PDB entry 7D2N | X-ray diffraction, 1.60 A resolution | chains A and E of the 6 polymer chains in the assembly

# Chain A
Name: Endoribonuclease MazF
From: Deinococcus radiodurans
Notes: EC 3.1.27.-
UniProtKB: A0A6G9BVQ8 (A0A6G9BVQ8_DEIRD); residue numbers follow UniProt; this construct covers 1-117
Chain sequence (117 residues; each row starts with the number of its first residue):
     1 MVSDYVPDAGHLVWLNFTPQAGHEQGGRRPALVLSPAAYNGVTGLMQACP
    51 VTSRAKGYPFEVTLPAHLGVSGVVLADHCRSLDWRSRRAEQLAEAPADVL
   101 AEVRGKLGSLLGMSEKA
Disordered / not traced: 1-4, 23-25, 115-117

# Chain E
Name: AbrB/MazE/SpoVT family DNA-binding domain-containing protein
From: Deinococcus radiodurans
UniProtKB: A0A6G9BVE7 (A0A6G9BVE7_DEIRD); numbering as in UniProt (aligned over 1-80)
Chain sequence (80 residues; numbered 1 to 80; the number before each row is that of its first residue):
     1 MTSQIQKWGNSLALRIPKALAQQVGLTQSSEVELLLQDGQIVIRPVPARQ
    51 YDLAALLAEMTPENLHGETDWGALEGREEW
Disordered / not traced: 1-50

# How chain A and chain E interact
Pairs across the interface - 56 pairs, chain A then chain E:
  L15(A) - W71(E)  hydrophobic
  F17(A) - D70(E)
  F17(A) - W71(E)
  F17(A) - G72(E)
  T18(A) - G72(E)
  T18(A) - A73(E)  hydrogen bond (backbone-backbone)
  T18(A) - E75(E)
  Q20(A) - A73(E)
  R29(A) - T69(E)
  R29(A) - D70(E)  hydrogen bond (side chain-backbone)
  R29(A) - W71(E)
  T43(A) - R77(E)  hydrogen bond (backbone-side chain)
  L45(A) - R77(E)
  P50(A) - T69(E)
  P50(A) - W71(E)  hydrophobic
  R54(A) - H66(E)
  K56(A) - E63(E)
  K56(A) - N64(E)
  K56(A) - L65(E)  hydrogen bond (side chain-backbone)
  K56(A) - H66(E)
  G57(A) - N64(E)
  Y58(A) - M60(E)  hydrophobic
  Y58(A) - N64(E)
  Y58(A) - L65(E)  hydrophobic
  Y58(A) - H66(E)
  P59(A) - L56(E)
  P59(A) - E59(E)
  P59(A) - M60(E)  hydrophobic
  F60(A) - L56(E)  hydrophobic
  E61(A) - H66(E)  salt bridge
  L75(A) - H66(E)
  H78(A) - G67(E)
  H78(A) - T69(E)  hydrogen bond
  R80(A) - T69(E)
  R80(A) - W71(E)
  S81(A) - E78(E)
  L82(A) - W71(E)
  L82(A) - E78(E)
  D83(A) - E75(E)
  D83(A) - G76(E)
  D83(A) - R77(E)  hydrogen bond (side chain-backbone)
  D83(A) - E78(E)  hydrogen bond (backbone-side chain)
  R85(A) - R77(E)
  S86(A) - E75(E)
  S86(A) - G76(E)  hydrogen bond (side chain-backbone)
  R87(A) - W71(E)  hydrogen bond (side chain-backbone)
  R87(A) - A73(E)  hydrogen bond (side chain-backbone)
  R87(A) - E75(E)
  R87(A) - E78(E)  salt bridge
  E102(A) - Y51(E)
  G105(A) - Y51(E)
  K106(A) - Y51(E)
  S109(A) - Y51(E)  hydrogen bond (side chain-backbone)
  S109(A) - D52(E)
  S109(A) - L53(E)  hydrogen bond (side chain-backbone)
  L110(A) - L53(E)  hydrophobic
Interface residues without a listed pair, chain A (34 interface residues in all): N16, P19, A31, T52, A101
Interface residues without a listed pair, chain E (22 interface residues in all): L57, E68

# Summary
34 residues of chain A and 22 residues of chain E are in contact, with 12 hydrogen bonds and 2 salt bridges.
Among the polar pairs are E61(A)-H66(E), R87(A)-E78(E) and R29(A)-D70(E).
Here chain A is Endoribonuclease MazF and chain E is AbrB/MazE/SpoVT family DNA-binding domain-containing
protein, both from Deinococcus radiodurans. Entry 7D2N (Crystal structure of MazE-MazF (Form-III) from
Deinococcus radiodurans) was determined by X-ray diffraction together with 7D28, 7D2M, 7D2P and 7D2Q from the
same study.
